Entry 1MJA (X-ray diffraction, 2.26 A resolution); this record covers chain A.

[Chain A]
Molecule: Esa1 protein
Organism: Saccharomyces cerevisiae
Notes: fragment: Histone acetyltransferase domain (Residues 160-445)
Reference sequence: Q08649 (ESA1_YEAST); residues 160-435 here = UniProt positions 160-435
Amino-acid sequence (278 residues; row label = number of the first residue in the row):
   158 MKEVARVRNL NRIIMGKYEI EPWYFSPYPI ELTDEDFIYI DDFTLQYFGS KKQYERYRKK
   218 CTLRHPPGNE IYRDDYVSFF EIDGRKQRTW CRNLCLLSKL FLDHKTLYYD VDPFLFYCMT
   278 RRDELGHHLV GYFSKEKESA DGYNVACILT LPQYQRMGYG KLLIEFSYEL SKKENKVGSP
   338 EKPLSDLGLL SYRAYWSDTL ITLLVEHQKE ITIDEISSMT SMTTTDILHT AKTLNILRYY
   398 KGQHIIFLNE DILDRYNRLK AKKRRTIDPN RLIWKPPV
Not modelled in the structure: 158-161, 435
Sequence notes: insertion (158-159); modified residue (304)
Modified positions: C304 (s-acetyl-cysteine; SCY)
Swiss-Prot annotation at these positions:
  - zinc finger: I195 to L220 (C2HC MYST-type)
  - motif: R245 to Y266 (ESA1-RPD3 motif)
  - active site: E338 (Proton donor/acceptor)
  - binding site (acetyl-CoA): A303 to T307, Q312 to K318, S342
  - site: C304 (Important for catalytic activity)
  - modified residue: K262 (N6-acetyllysine)
  - mutagenesis: W247 (W247A: Strongly reduces HAT activity), N250 (N250A: Strongly reduces HAT activity), L251 (L251A: Strongly reduces HAT activity), C252 (C252A: Strongly reduces HAT activity), L253 (L253A: Strongly reduces HAT activity), L254 (L254A: Strongly reduces HAT activity), K256 (K256A: Strongly reduces HAT activity), L259 (L259A: Strongly reduces HAT activity), D260 (D260A: Strongly reduces HAT activity), K262 (K262A: Strongly reduces HAT activity; K262R: Strongly reduces HAT activity), C304 (C304A: Reduces HAT activity; C304S: Strongly reduces HAT activity, but is not lethal (in vivo). Lethal, when associated with Q-338), G315 (G315E: Loss of function), 1 further mutagenesis entry in UniProt
Ligand contacts: coenzyme A (COA): W180, F258, L259, C304, I305, L306, T307, Y311, Q312, R313, M314, G315, Y316, G317, K318, L341, S342, L344, G345, S348, R421

[Summary]
Chain A binds coenzyme A. From UniProt: active-site residue E338, 13 acetyl-CoA-binding residues and 13
mutagenesis sites.
Chain A is Esa1 protein (Saccharomyces cerevisiae); the structure, Crystal structure of yeast Esa1 histone
acetyltransferase domain complexed with acetyl coenzyme A, was determined by X-ray diffraction (same
publication as 1MJ9 and 1MJB).
